5FKW - chains A and D of the 6 polymer chains in the assembly; structure by electron microscopy, 7.30 A resolution (low resolution: residue-level contacts below are approximate; hydrogen-bond / salt-bridge calls are withheld).

# Chain A
Molecule: DNA polymerase III alpha
From: Escherichia coli K-12
Notes: EC 2.7.7.7
Reference sequence: P10443 (DPO3A_ECOLI); residues 1-1160 here = UniProt positions 1-1160
Sequence (1160 residues; numbered 1 to 1160; the number before each row is that of its first residue):
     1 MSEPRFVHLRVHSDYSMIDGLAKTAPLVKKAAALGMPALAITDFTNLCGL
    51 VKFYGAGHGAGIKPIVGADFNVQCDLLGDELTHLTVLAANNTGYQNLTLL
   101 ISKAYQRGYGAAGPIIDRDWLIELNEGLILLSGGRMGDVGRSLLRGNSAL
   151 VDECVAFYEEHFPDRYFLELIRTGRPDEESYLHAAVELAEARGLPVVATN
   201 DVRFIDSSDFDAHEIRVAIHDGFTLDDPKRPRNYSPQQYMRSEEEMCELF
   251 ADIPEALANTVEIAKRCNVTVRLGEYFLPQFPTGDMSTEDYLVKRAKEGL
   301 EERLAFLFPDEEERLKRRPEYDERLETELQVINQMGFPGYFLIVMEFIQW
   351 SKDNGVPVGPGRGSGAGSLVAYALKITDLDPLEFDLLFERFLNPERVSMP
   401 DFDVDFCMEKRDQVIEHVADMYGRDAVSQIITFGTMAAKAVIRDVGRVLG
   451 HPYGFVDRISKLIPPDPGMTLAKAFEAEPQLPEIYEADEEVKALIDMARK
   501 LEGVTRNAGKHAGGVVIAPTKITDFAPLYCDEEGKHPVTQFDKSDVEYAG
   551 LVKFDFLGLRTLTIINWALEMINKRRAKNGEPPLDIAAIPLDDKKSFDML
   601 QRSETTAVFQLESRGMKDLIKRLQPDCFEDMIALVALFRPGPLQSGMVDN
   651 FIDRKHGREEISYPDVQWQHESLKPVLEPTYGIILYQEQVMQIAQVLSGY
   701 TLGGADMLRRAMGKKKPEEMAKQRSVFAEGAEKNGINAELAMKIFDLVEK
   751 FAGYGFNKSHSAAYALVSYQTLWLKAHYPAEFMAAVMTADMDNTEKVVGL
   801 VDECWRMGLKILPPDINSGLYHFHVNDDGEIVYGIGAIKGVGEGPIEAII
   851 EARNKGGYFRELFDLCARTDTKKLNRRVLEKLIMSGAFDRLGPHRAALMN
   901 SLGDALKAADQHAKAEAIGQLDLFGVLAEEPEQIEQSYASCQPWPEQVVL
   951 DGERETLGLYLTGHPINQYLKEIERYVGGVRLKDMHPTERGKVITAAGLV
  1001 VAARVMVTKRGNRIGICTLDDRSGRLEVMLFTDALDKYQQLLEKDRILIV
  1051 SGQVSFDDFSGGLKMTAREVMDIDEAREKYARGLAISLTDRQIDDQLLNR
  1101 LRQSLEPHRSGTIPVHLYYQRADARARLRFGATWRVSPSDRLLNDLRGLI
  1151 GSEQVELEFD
Unresolved in the structure: 928-1160
Differences from the reference sequence: engineered mutation L921 (Ala in P10443), L923 (Met in P10443)
Curated features (UniProtKB/Swiss-Prot):
  - mutagenesis: Q920 to F924 (Loss of interaction with beta sliding clamp (dnaN))
From the paper describing this entry:
  - binding site for Primer-template duplex DNA: R877

# Chain D
Molecule: DNA polymerase III epsilon
From: Escherichia coli K-12
Notes: EC 2.7.7.7
Reference sequence: P03007 (DPO3E_ECOLI); residues 1-243 here = UniProt positions 1-243
Sequence (243 residues; each row starts with the number of its first residue):
     1 MSTAITRQIVLDTETTGMNQIGAHYEGHKIIEIGAVEVVNRRLTGNNFHV
    51 YLKPDRLVDPEAFGVHGIADEFLLDKPTFAEVADEFMDYIRGAELVIHNA
   101 AFDIGFMDYEFSLLKRDIPKTNTFCKVTDSLAVARKMFPGKRNSLDALCA
   151 RYEIDNSKRTLHGALLDAQILAEVYLAMTGGQLSLPLAMEGETQQQQGEA
   201 TIQRIVRQASKLRVVFATDEEIAAHEARLDLVQKKGGSCLWRA
Unresolved in the structure: 1-6, 190-207
Differences from the reference sequence: engineered mutation L183 (Thr in P03007), L185 (Met in P03007), P186 (Ala in P03007), L187 (Phe in P03007)
Curated features (UniProtKB/Swiss-Prot):
  - active site: H162 (Proton acceptor)
  - binding site (a divalent metal cation): D12, E14, D167
  - binding site (substrate): D12, E14, E61, H66, D167
  - mutagenesis: T15 (T15I: In mutD5, reduces suppression of AZT sensitivity of holC or yoaA knockouts, reduces exonuclease activity)

# How chain A and chain D interact
Contacting residue pairs (59):
  S2(A) with W241(D)
  E3(A) with W241(D); A243(D)
  P4(A) with W241(D)
  M36(A) with L240(D)
  P37(A) with W241(D)
  A38(A) with W241(D)
  Y54(A) with R228(D)
  G57(A) with V232(D)
  H58(A) with V232(D); K235(D); G236(D)
  A60(A) with S238(D); L240(D)
  G61(A) with V232(D); S238(D); C239(D); L240(D)
  I62(A) with V232(D); L240(D)
  K63(A) with H225(D); R228(D); L229(D)
  P64(A) with R228(D)
  D164(A) with R213(D)
  F167(A) with V215(D)
  A189(A) with L212(D)
  G193(A) with R213(D)
  L194(A) with L212(D); R213(D)
  P195(A) with R213(D); V215(D)
  T224(A) with P139(D)
  D226(A) with K136(D); P139(D)
  I253(A) with L212(D)
  E255(A) with K211(D); L212(D); R213(D); V214(D)
  N259(A) with R213(D); V214(D); V215(D)
  V261(A) with W241(D)
  E262(A) with V215(D); F216(D)
  K265(A) with A217(D); E221(D); H225(D)
  R266(A) with V215(D); A217(D); E221(D)
  N268(A) with E221(D); A224(D); H225(D); R228(D)
  E483(A) with I21(D)
  A487(A) with G22(D)
  E490(A) with R135(D)
Also at the interface, not in a pair above, chain A (43 interface residues in all): V7, A32, G59, V186, E190, V196, A264, V269, G450, H451
Also at the interface, not in a pair above, chain D (29 interface residues in all): Q20, H24, G140, S210

# Summary
43 residues of chain A face 29 of chain D across their interface. From UniProt: 3 mutagenesis sites on chain
A; active-site residue H162(D), 3 divalent metal cation-binding residues and 5 substrate-binding residues on
chain D. The paper reports a binding site for Primer-template duplex DNA at R877(A).
Here chain A is DNA polymerase III alpha and chain D is DNA polymerase III epsilon, both from Escherichia coli
K-12. Entry 5FKW (cryo-EM structure of the E. coli replicative DNA polymerase complex bound to DNA (DNA
polymerase III ...) was determined by electron microscopy together with 5FKU and 5FKV from the same study.
